Entry 9B7G (electron microscopy, 2.61 A resolution); this record covers chains A and B of the 9 polymer chains in the assembly.

== Chain A (and B) ==
Protein: Hemagglutinin
Organism: Influenza A virus
Notes: chain B of this document is another copy of the same molecule, construct and numbering; everything in this record applies to it too
UniProt: A0A2P1ADT1 (A0A2P1ADT1_9INFA); residues 1-506 here correspond to UniProt positions 17-522 (UniProt number = residue number + 16)
Sequence (557 residues; each row starts with the number of its first residue):
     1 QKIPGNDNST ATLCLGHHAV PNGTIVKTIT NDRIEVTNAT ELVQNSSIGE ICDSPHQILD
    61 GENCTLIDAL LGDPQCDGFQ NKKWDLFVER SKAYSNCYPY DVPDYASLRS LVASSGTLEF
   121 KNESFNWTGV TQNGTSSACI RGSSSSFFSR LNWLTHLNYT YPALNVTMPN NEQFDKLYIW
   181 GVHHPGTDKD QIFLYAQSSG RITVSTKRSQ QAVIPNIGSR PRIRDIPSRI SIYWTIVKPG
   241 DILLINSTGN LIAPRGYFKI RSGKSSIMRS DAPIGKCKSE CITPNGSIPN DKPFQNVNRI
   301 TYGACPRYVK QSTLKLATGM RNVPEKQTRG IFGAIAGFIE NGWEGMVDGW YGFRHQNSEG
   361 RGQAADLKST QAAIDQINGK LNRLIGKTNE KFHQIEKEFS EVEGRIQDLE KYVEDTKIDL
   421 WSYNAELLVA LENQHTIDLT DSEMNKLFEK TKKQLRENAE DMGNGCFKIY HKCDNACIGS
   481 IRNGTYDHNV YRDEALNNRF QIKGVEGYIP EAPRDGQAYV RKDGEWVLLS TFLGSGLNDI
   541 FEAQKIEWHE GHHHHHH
Unresolved in the structure: 1-25, 317-388, 442-557
Sequence notes: conflict Gly142 (Arg158 in A0A2P1ADT1), Ser144 (Lys160 in A0A2P1ADT1), Gln311 (His327 in A0A2P1ADT1); expression tag (507-557)
Cystine bridges: Cys52-Cys277, Cys64-Cys76, Cys97-Cys139, Cys281-Cys305
Glycans and other covalent adducts: glycan linked to Asn63, Asn158, Asn165; N-acetylglucosamine (NAG) linked to Asn126, Asn133, Asn246, Asn285

== Interface between chain A and chain B ==
Pairs across the interface (42):
  Ile29(A) - His435(B)
  Asp101(A) - Gln210(B)  hydrogen bond
  Asn216(A) - Ala212(B)
  Ile217(A) - Arg201(B)  hydrogen bond (backbone-side chain)
  Ser219(A) - Ser205(B)
  Ser219(A) - Asn246(B)
  Arg220(A) - Ser205(B)
  Arg220(A) - Gln210(B)  hydrogen bond
  Pro221(A) - Ser205(B)
  Pro221(A) - Thr206(B)
  Pro221(A) - Lys207(B)
  Pro221(A) - Ile242(B)  hydrophobic
  Ile223(A) - Lys207(B)
  Arg229(A) - Lys207(B)
  Ser231(A) - Gln210(B)
  Ser400(A) - Lys238(B)
  Glu401(A) - Arg208(B)  salt bridge
  Val402(A) - Ile236(B)  hydrophobic
  Glu403(A) - Ser107(B)
  Arg405(A) - Ser107(B)
  Arg405(A) - Phe399(B)
  Arg405(A) - Glu403(B)  salt bridge
  Arg405(A) - Ile406(B)
  Arg405(A) - Glu410(B)  salt bridge
  Asp408(A) - Ser110(B)  hydrogen bond
  Asp408(A) - His393(B)  salt bridge
  Asp408(A) - Ile395(B)
  Leu409(A) - Ile395(B)  hydrophobic
  Tyr412(A) - Gln394(B)
  Tyr412(A) - Ile395(B)  hydrophobic
  Tyr412(A) - Lys397(B)  hydrogen bond
  Tyr412(A) - Glu414(B)  hydrogen bond
  Tyr412(A) - Lys417(B)  hydrogen bond
  Val413(A) - Val413(B)  hydrophobic
  Asp415(A) - Lys391(B)
  Asp419(A) - Arg307(B)  salt bridge
  Asp419(A) - Lys391(B)  salt bridge
  Leu420(A) - Leu420(B)  hydrophobic
  Leu420(A) - Trp421(B)
  Leu420(A) - Asn424(B)
  Tyr423(A) - Asn424(B)
  Tyr423(A) - Leu428(B)
Interface residues without a listed pair, chain A (29 interface residues in all): Thr30, His184, Gly404, Thr416, Leu431, Gln434
Interface residues without a listed pair, chain B (38 interface residues in all): Ala106, Leu111, Leu244, Ile260, Leu409, Leu431, Glu432

== Overview ==
Chain A and chain B form an interface of 29 and 38 residues respectively, with 7 hydrogen bonds and 6 salt
bridges. Among the polar pairs are Glu401(A)-Arg208(B), Arg405(A)-Glu403(B) and Arg405(A)-Glu410(B).
N-acetylglucosamine is covalently linked to Asn126(A), Asn133(A), Asn246(A) and Asn285(A).
Both chains are Hemagglutinin (Influenza A virus). Entry 9B7G (Cryo-EM structure of antibody TJ5-13 bound to
H3 COBRA NG2 hemagglutinin) was determined by electron microscopy (same publication as 9DN2, 9DO2, 9B7H and
9B7I).
